Entry 1OE9 (X-ray diffraction, 2.05 A resolution); this record covers chains A and B.

[Chain A]
Molecule: Myosin va
Organism: Gallus gallus
Notes: fragment: motor domain, residues 1-792
Reference sequence: Q02440 (MY5A_CHICK); residues 1-792 here = UniProt positions 1-792
Amino-acid sequence (795 residues; numbered 1 to 795; the number before each row is that of its first residue):
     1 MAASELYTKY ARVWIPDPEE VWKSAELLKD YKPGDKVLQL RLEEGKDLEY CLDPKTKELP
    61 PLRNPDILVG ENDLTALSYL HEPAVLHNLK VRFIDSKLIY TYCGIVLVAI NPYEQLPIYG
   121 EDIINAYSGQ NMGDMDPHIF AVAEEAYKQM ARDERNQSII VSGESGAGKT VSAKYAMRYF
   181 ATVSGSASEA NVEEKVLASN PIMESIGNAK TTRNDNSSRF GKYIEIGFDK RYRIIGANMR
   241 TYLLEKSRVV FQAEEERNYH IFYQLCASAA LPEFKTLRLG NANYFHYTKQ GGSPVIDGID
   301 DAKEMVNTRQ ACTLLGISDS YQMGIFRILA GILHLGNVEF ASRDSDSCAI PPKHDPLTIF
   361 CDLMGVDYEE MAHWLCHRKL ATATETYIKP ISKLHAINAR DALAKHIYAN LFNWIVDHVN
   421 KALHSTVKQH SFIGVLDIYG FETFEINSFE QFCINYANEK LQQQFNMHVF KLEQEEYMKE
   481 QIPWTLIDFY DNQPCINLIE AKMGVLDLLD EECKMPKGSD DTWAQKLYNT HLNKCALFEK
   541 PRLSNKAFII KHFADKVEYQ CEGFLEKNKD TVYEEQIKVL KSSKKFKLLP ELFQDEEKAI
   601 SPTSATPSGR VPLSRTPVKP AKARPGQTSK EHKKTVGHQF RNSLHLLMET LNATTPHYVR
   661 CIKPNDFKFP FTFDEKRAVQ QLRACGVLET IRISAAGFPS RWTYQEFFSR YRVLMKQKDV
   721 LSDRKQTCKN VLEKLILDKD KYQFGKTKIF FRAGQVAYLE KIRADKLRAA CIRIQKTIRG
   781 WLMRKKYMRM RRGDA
Not modelled in the structure: 1-4, 43-46, 53-56, 185-190, 382-385, 484-487, 594-631
Curated features (UniProtKB/Swiss-Prot):
  - region: L644 to D666 (Actin-binding)
  - binding site (ATP): G163 to T170
Reported in the primary citation:
  - contacts within the chain: K246-D570, K405-D570

[Chain B]
Molecule: Myosin light chain 1, slow-twitch muscle A isoform
Organism: Homo sapiens
Reference sequence: P14649 (MLEY_HUMAN); residues 2-151 here correspond to UniProt positions 59-208 (UniProt number = residue number + 57)
Amino-acid sequence (151 residues; numbered 1 to 151; the number before each row is that of its first residue):
     1 MIEFNKDQLE EFKEAFELFD RVGDGKILYS QCGDVMRALG QNPTNAEVLK VLGNPKSDEL
    61 KSRRVDFETF LPMLQAVAKN RGQGTYEDYL EGFRVFDKEG NGKVMGAELR HVLTTLGEKM
   121 TEEEVETVLA GHEDSNGCIN YEAFLKHILS V
Not modelled in the structure: 1-3, 80-85, 98-99, 151

[Chain A / chain B interface]
Residue-residue contacts - 55 pairs, chain A then chain B:
  V713(A) - V95(B)  hydrophobic
  L767(A) - V95(B)  hydrophobic
  R768(A) - G117(B)
  A770(A) - G92(B)
  A770(A) - V95(B)  hydrophobic
  A770(A) - F96(B)  hydrophobic
  C771(A) - F96(B)  hydrophobic
  C771(A) - V112(B)  hydrogen bond (side chain-backbone)
  C771(A) - L116(B)
  I772(A) - T44(B)
  I772(A) - G117(B)
  I772(A) - E118(B)
  R773(A) - D88(B)  hydrogen bond (side chain-backbone)
  R773(A) - Y89(B)
  R773(A) - G92(B)
  I774(A) - F93(B)  hydrophobic
  I774(A) - L113(B)  hydrophobic
  Q775(A) - L113(B)  hydrogen bond (side chain-backbone)
  Q775(A) - L116(B)  hydrogen bond (side chain-backbone)
  Q775(A) - G117(B)
  Q775(A) - E118(B)  hydrogen bond (side chain-backbone)
  Q775(A) - M120(B)
  K776(A) - N42(B)
  K776(A) - T44(B)
  K776(A) - Y89(B)
  T777(A) - Y89(B)
  T777(A) - I148(B)
  T777(A) - L149(B)
  I778(A) - L113(B)  hydrophobic
  I778(A) - M120(B)  hydrophobic
  I778(A) - V128(B)  hydrophobic
  I778(A) - I148(B)  hydrophobic
  R779(A) - R37(B)
  R779(A) - N45(B)
  R779(A) - E118(B)  hydrogen bond (side chain-backbone)
  R779(A) - K119(B)  hydrogen bond (side chain-backbone)
  R779(A) - M120(B)
  G780(A) - N42(B)
  W781(A) - V128(B)  hydrophobic
  W781(A) - H147(B)
  W781(A) - I148(B)
  L782(A) - E124(B)
  L782(A) - T127(B)
  M783(A) - D34(B)
  M783(A) - R37(B)
  R784(A) - R37(B)
  R784(A) - N42(B)  hydrogen bond
  R784(A) - I148(B)
  R784(A) - S150(B)  hydrogen bond (side chain-backbone)
  Y787(A) - A15(B)
  Y787(A) - L18(B)  hydrophobic
  Y787(A) - F19(B)  hydrophobic
  Y787(A) - A38(B)  hydrophobic
  M790(A) - L18(B)
  M790(A) - F19(B)  hydrophobic
Other interface residues (no listed pair), chain A (22 interface residues in all): K766, R791
Other interface residues (no listed pair), chain B (33 interface residues in all): G40, Q41, P43, F144

[Summary]
The interface between chain A and chain B involves 22 residues on one side and 33 on the other, with 9
hydrogen bonds. Among the polar pairs are C771(A)-V112(B), R773(A)-D88(B) and Q775(A)-L113(B). Curated
annotation (UniProt) lists 8 ATP-binding residues on chain A. From the paper: contacts within the chain
involving K246(A), D570(A) and K405(A).
Here chain A is Myosin va (Gallus gallus) and chain B is Myosin light chain 1, slow-twitch muscle A isoform
(Homo sapiens). Entry 1OE9 (Crystal structure of Myosin V motor with essential light chain-nucleotide-free)
was determined by X-ray diffraction.
